3VYG - chains E and K of the 12 polymer chains in the assembly; structure by X-ray diffraction, 1.72 A resolution.

# Chain E (and K)
Protein: Thiocyanate hydrolase subunit beta
From: Thiobacillus thioparus
Notes: EC 3.5.5.8; chain K of this document is another copy of the same molecule, construct and numbering; everything in this record applies to it too
UniProt: O66186 (SCNB_THITI); residues 1-157 here = UniProt positions 1-157
Sequence (157 residues; numbered 1 to 157; the number before each row is that of its first residue):
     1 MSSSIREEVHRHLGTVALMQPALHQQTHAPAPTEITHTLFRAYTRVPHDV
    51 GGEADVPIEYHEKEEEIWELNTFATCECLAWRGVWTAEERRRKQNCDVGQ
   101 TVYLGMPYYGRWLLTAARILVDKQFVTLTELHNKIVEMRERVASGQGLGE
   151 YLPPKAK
Not modelled in the structure: 1-3, 155-157

# How chain E and chain K interact
Residue-residue contacts - 49 pairs, chain E then chain K:
  Glu-8(E) / His-37(K)  salt bridge
  Glu-8(E) / Arg-41(K)  salt bridge
  Arg-11(E) / Thr-38(K)
  His-12(E) / Arg-41(K)
  His-12(E) / Ala-42(K)
  His-12(E) / Arg-45(K)
  Thr-15(E) / Thr-38(K)
  Thr-15(E) / Leu-39(K)
  Thr-15(E) / Ala-42(K)
  Val-16(E) / Ala-42(K)  hydrophobic
  Val-16(E) / Arg-45(K)
  Val-16(E) / Glu-53(K)
  Met-19(E) / Leu-39(K)  hydrophobic
  Met-19(E) / Ala-42(K)  hydrophobic
  Met-19(E) / Tyr-43(K)  hydrophobic
  Met-19(E) / Gln-100(K)
  Gln-20(E) / Leu-104(K)
  Pro-21(E) / Gln-100(K)
  Pro-21(E) / Thr-101(K)
  Pro-21(E) / Leu-104(K)
  His-24(E) / His-24(K)  hydrogen bond
  Gln-26(E) / Gln-26(K)
  His-37(E) / Glu-8(K)  salt bridge
  Thr-38(E) / Arg-11(K)
  Thr-38(E) / Thr-15(K)
  Leu-39(E) / Met-19(K)  hydrophobic
  Arg-41(E) / Glu-8(K)  salt bridge
  Arg-41(E) / His-12(K)
  Ala-42(E) / His-12(K)
  Ala-42(E) / Thr-15(K)
  Ala-42(E) / Met-19(K)  hydrophobic
  Tyr-43(E) / Met-19(K)
  Arg-45(E) / His-12(K)
  Arg-45(E) / Val-16(K)
  Gly-51(E) / Leu-13(K)
  Gly-52(E) / Leu-13(K)
  Glu-53(E) / Leu-13(K)
  Glu-53(E) / Val-16(K)
  Asp-55(E) / Val-56(K)
  Asp-55(E) / Pro-57(K)
  Val-56(E) / Ala-54(K)  hydrophobic
  Val-56(E) / Asp-55(K)
  Val-56(E) / Val-56(K)  hydrophobic
  Pro-57(E) / Ala-54(K)
  Pro-57(E) / Asp-55(K)
  Gln-100(E) / Pro-21(K)
  Thr-101(E) / Pro-21(K)
  Leu-104(E) / Gln-20(K)
  Leu-104(E) / Pro-21(K)
Interface residues without a listed pair, chain E (28 interface residues in all): Leu-13, Ala-54
Interface residues without a listed pair, chain K (28 interface residues in all): Gly-51, Gly-52

# Overview
The chain E/chain K interface involves 28 residues from each chain, with 1 hydrogen bond and 4 salt bridges.
Polar pairs include Glu-8(E)/His-37(K), Glu-8(E)/Arg-41(K) and His-24(E)/His-24(K).
Both chains are Thiocyanate hydrolase subunit beta (Thiobacillus thioparus). Entry 3VYG (Crystal structure of
Thiocyanate hydrolase mutant R136W) was determined by X-ray diffraction.
